5GCH - chains E and F of the 3 polymer chains in the assembly; structure by X-ray diffraction, 2.70 A resolution.

== Chain E ==
Name: Gamma-chymotrypsin A
From: Bos taurus
Notes: EC 3.4.21.1
UniProt: P00766 (CTRA_BOVIN); residues 1-13 here = UniProt positions 1-13
Sequence (13 residues; each row starts with the number of its first residue):
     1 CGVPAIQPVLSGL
Not modelled in the structure: 12-13

== Chain F ==
Name: Gamma-chymotrypsin A
From: Bos taurus
Notes: EC 3.4.21.1
UniProt: P00766 (CTRA_BOVIN); residues 16-146 here = UniProt positions 16-146
Sequence (131 residues; row label = number of the first residue in the row):
    16 IVNGEEAVPGSWPWQVSLQDKTGFHFCGGSLINENWVVTAAHCGVTTSDV
    66 VVAGEFDQGSSSEKIQKLKIAKVFKNSKYNSLTINNDITLLKLSTAASFS
   116 QTVSAVCLPSASDDFAAGTTCVTTGWGLTRY
Curated features (UniProtKB/Swiss-Prot):
  - active site (Charge relay system): His-57, Asp-102
Disulfides: Cys-42/Cys-58

== Chain E / chain F interface ==
Contacting residue pairs (19; chain E residue first):
  Cys-1(E) / Ala-120(F)
  Cys-1(E) / Val-121(F)
  Cys-1(E) / Cys-122(F)  disulfide
  Gly-2(E) / Trp-29(F)
  Gly-2(E) / Ala-120(F)  hydrogen bond (backbone-backbone)
  Gly-2(E) / Cys-122(F)
  Pro-4(E) / Ser-26(F)
  Pro-4(E) / Pro-28(F)
  Pro-4(E) / Trp-29(F)  hydrophobic
  Ala-5(E) / Gln-116(F)
  Ile-6(E) / Val-23(F)  hydrophobic
  Ile-6(E) / Pro-24(F)
  Ile-6(E) / Gly-25(F)
  Ile-6(E) / Ser-26(F)
  Ile-6(E) / Gln-116(F)
  Pro-8(E) / Ser-26(F)
  Pro-8(E) / Trp-27(F)  hydrophobic
  Val-9(E) / Val-23(F)  hydrophobic
  Ser-11(E) / Glu-20(F)  hydrogen bond (backbone-side chain)
Other interface residues (no listed pair), chain E (11 interface residues in all): Val-3, Gln-7, Leu-10
Other interface residues (no listed pair), chain F (13 interface residues in all): Val-137
Disulfides between the chains: Cys-1(E)/Cys-122(F)

== In short ==
11 residues of chain E and 13 residues of chain F are in contact, with 1 disulfide bond and 2 hydrogen bonds.
Polar pairs include Ser-11(E)/Glu-20(F) and Gly-2(E)/Ala-120(F). UniProt lists active-site residues His-57(F)
and Asp-102(F) on chain F.
Here chain E is Gamma-chymotrypsin A and chain F is Gamma-chymotrypsin A, both from Bos taurus. Entry 5GCH
(Chemistry of caged enzymes /ii$. photoactivation of inhibited chymotrypsin) was determined by X-ray
diffraction.
